PDB entry 1SVT | X-ray diffraction, 2.81 A resolution | chains O and U of the 21 polymer chains in the assembly

[Chain O (and U)]
Molecule: groES protein
Source organism: Escherichia coli
Notes: chain U of this document is another copy of the same molecule, construct and numbering; everything in this record applies to it too
UniProtKB: P0A6F9 (CH10_ECOLI); residues 1-97 here = UniProt positions 1-97
Chain sequence (97 residues; numbered 1 to 97; the number before each row is that of its first residue):
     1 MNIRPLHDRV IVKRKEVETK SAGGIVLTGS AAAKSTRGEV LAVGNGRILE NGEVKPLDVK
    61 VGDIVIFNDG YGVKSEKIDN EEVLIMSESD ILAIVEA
Swiss-Prot annotation at these positions:
  - modified residue: K34 (N6-succinyllysine)

[How chain O and chain U interact]
Pairs across the interface (31):
  M1(O) with V95(U), hydrophobic; E96(U); A97(U)
  N2(O) with E96(U)
  I3(O) with I66(U), hydrophobic; I94(U)
  R4(O) with A93(U); I94(U), hydrogen bond (backbone-backbone); E96(U)
  P5(O) with L92(U); A93(U), hydrophobic
  L6(O) with L92(U), hydrogen bond (backbone-backbone); I94(U), hydrophobic
  H7(O) with D58(U), salt bridge; E88(U), salt bridge
  R9(O) with S89(U), hydrogen bond (side chain-backbone); L92(U)
  N45(O) with D58(U)
  I48(O) with R47(U); E88(U)
  E50(O) with E50(U)
  N51(O) with E50(U), hydrogen bond (backbone-side chain); K55(U)
  K74(O) with N68(U)
  E76(O) with T36(U), hydrogen bond; R37(U), salt bridge; I66(U)
  K77(O) with R37(U), hydrogen bond (backbone-side chain)
  I78(O) with R37(U)
  N80(O) with G23(U)
  I85(O) with L92(U), hydrophobic
Other interface residues (no listed pair), chain O (19 interface residues in all): L49
Other interface residues (no listed pair), chain U (21 interface residues in all): A22, G52, V59, I91

[Overview]
The interface between chain O and chain U involves 19 residues on one side and 21 on the other; the contacts
include 6 hydrogen bonds and 3 salt bridges. Among the polar pairs are H7(O)-D58(U), H7(O)-E88(U) and
E76(O)-R37(U).
Chain O and chain U are both groES protein (Escherichia coli); the structure, Crystal structure of
GroEL14-GroES7-(ADP-AlFx)7, was determined by X-ray diffraction (same publication as 1SS8, 1SX3 and 1SX4).
